8UH3 - chains B and E of the 5 polymer chains in the assembly; structure by electron microscopy, 3.31 A resolution.

Chain B:
Molecule: Guanine nucleotide-binding protein G(I)/G(S)/G(T) subunit beta-1
Source organism: Homo sapiens
UniProtKB: P62873 (GBB1_HUMAN); residues 2-340 here = UniProt positions 2-340
Amino-acid sequence (358 residues; row label = number of the first residue in the row; numbers below 1 keep their minus sign (Met-17 is residue -17)):
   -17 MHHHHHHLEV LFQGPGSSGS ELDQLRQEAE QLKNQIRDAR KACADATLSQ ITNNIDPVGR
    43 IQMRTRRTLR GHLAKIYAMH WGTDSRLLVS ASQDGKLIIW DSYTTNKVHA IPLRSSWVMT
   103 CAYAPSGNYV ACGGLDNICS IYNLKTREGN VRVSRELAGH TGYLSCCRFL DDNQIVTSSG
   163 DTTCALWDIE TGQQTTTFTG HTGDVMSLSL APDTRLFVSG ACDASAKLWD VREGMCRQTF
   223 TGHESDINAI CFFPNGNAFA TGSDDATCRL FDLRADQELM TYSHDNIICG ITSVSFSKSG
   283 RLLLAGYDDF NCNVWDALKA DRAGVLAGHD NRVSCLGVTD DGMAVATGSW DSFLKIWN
Disordered / not traced: -17 to 6, 340
Disulfide bonds: Cys121-Cys149
Construct notes: expression tag (-17 to 1)
Swiss-Prot annotation at these positions:
  - modified residue: Ser2 (N-acetylserine), His266 (Phosphohistidine)
  - natural variant: Leu30 (L30F: In MRD42; uncertain significance), Arg52 (R52G: In MRD42), Gly64 (G64V: In MRD42), Asp76 (D76E: In MRD42; D76G: In MRD42), Gly77 (G77S: In MRD42), Lys78 (K78R: In MRD42), Ile80 (I80N: In MRD42; I80T: In MRD42), His91 (H91R: In MRD42; uncertain significance), Ala92 (A92T: In MRD42), Pro94 (P94S: In MRD42), Leu95 (L95P: In MRD42), Arg96 (R96L: In MRD42), 5 further natural variant entries in UniProt

Chain E:
Molecule: ScFv16
Source organism: Mus musculus
Notes: antibody fragment or engineered binder
Amino-acid sequence (259 residues; row label = number of the first residue in the row):
     1 DVQLVESGGG LVQPGGSRKL SCSASGFAFS SFGMHWVRQA PEKGLEWVAY ISSGSGTIYY
    61 ADTVKGRFTI SRDDPKNTLF LQMTSLRSED TAMYYCVRSI YYYGSSPFDF WGQGTTLTVS
   121 SGGGGSGGGG SGGGGSDIVM TQATSSVPVT PGESVSISCR SSKSLLHSNG NTYLYWFLQR
   181 PGQSPQLLIY RMSNLASGVP DRFSGSGSGT AFTLTISRLE AEDVGVYYCM QHLEYPLTFG
   241 AGTKLELKAA AHHHHHHHH
Disordered / not traced: 1-2, 121-135, 247-259
Disulfide bonds: Cys22-Cys96, Cys159-Cys229

Interface between chain B and chain E:
Contacting residue pairs - 10 pairs, chain B then chain E:
  Asp66(B) - Tyr103(E)
  Arg68(B) - Tyr103(E)
  Leu69(B) - Tyr103(E)  hydrophobic
  Val90(B) - Tyr102(E)  hydrophobic
  Arg129(B) - Arg98(E)  hydrogen bond (backbone-side chain)
  Glu130(B) - Gly26(E)
  Glu130(B) - Phe27(E)
  Glu130(B) - Ala28(E)  hydrogen bond (backbone-backbone)
  Glu130(B) - Phe32(E)
  Gly131(B) - Phe32(E)
Other interface residues (no listed pair), chain B (11 interface residues in all): Asp83, His91, Leu126, Asn132
Other interface residues (no listed pair), chain E (9 interface residues in all): Asp109, Phe110

Summary:
Chain B and chain E form an interface of 11 and 9 residues respectively; the contacts include 2 hydrogen
bonds. Among the polar pairs are Arg129(B)-Arg98(E) and Glu130(B)-Ala28(E).
Chain B is Guanine nucleotide-binding protein G(I)/G(S)/G(T) subunit beta-1 (Homo sapiens) and chain E is
ScFv16 (Mus musculus); the structure, Serotonin 1E receptor (5-HT1eR)-Gi1 Complex bound with Setiptiline, was
determined by electron microscopy, deposited together with 8UGY.
